PDB entry 7MEI | electron microscopy, 3.54 A resolution | chains O and a of the 30 polymer chains in the assembly

Chain O:
Molecule: 74-nt DNA strand
Sequence (74 nucleotides; numbered -65 to 9; 1 number in that range is skipped by the numbering (no residue carries it; nothing is unmodelled there); the number before each row is that of its first residue; numbers below 1 keep their minus sign (DC-65 is residue -65)):
   -65 CTACCGATAA GCACTCGGAT AGTAGAGTTT TTTTTTGGTT TTTTTGCACT ATATTTGTGG
    -5 GGAAG
     1 GCACTAGTG

Chain a:
Molecule: DNA-directed RNA polymerase subunit
Source organism: Saccharomyces cerevisiae
Notes: EC 2.7.7.6
UniProtKB: A0A6A5Q1P2 (A0A6A5Q1P2_YEASX); residues 1-1733 here = UniProt positions 1-1733
Sequence (1733 residues; numbered 1 to 1733; the number before each row is that of its first residue):
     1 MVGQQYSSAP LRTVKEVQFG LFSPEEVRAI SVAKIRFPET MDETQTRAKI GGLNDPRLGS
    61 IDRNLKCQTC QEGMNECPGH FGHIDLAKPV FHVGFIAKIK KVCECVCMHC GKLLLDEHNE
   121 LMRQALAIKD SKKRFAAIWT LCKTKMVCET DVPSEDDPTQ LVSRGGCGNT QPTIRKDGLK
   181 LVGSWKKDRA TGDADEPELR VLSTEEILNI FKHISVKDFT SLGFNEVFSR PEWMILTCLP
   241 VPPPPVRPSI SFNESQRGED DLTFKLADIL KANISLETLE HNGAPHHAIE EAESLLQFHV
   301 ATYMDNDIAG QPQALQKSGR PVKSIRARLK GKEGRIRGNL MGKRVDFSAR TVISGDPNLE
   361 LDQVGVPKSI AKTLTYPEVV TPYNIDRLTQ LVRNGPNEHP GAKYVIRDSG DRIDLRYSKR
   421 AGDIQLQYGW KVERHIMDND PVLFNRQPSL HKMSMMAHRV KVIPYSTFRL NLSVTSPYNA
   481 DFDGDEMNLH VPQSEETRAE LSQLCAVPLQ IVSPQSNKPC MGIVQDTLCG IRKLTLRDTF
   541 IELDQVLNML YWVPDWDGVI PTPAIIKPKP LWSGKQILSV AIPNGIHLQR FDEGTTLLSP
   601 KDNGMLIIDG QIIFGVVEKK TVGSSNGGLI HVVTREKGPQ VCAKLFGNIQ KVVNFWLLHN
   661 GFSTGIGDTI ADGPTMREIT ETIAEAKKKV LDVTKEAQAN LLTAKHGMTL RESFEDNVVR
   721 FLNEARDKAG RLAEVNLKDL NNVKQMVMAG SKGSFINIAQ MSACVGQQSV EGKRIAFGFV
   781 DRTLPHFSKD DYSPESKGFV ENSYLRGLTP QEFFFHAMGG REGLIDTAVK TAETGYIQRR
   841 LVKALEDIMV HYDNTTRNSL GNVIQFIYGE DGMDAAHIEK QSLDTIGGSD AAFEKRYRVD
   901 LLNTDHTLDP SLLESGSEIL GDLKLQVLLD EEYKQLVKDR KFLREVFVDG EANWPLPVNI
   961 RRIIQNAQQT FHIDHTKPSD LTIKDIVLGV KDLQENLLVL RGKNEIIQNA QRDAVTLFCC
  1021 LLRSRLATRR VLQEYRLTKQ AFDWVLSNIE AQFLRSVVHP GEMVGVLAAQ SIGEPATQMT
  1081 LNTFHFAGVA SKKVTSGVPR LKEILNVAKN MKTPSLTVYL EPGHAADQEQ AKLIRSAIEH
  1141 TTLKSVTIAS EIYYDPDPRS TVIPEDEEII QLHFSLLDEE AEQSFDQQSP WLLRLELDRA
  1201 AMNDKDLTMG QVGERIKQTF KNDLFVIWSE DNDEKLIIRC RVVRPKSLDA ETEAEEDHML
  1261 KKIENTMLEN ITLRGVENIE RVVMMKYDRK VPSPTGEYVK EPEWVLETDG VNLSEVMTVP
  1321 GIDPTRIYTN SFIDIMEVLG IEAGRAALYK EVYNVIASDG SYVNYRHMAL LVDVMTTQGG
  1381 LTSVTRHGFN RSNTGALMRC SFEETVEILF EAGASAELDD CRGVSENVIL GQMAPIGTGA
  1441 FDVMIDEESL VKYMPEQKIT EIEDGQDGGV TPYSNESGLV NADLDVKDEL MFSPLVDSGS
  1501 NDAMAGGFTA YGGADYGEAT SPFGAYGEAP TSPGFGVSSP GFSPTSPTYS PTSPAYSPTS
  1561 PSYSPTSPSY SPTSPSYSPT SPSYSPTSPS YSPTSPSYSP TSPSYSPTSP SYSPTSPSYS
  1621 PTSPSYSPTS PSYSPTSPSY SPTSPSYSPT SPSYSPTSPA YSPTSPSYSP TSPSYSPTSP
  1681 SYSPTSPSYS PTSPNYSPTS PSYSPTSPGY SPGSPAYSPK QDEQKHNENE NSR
Not modelled in the structure: 1, 1082-1092, 1176-1184, 1246-1253, 1455-1733
Metal / ion sites: Zn2+ site 1: Cys67, Cys70, His80; Zn2+ site 2: Cys110, Cys148, Cys167; Mg2+ site 1: Asp481, Asp483, Asp485 (shared with 1 residue of chain r); Mg2+ site 2: Asn1393, Thr1394
Reported in the primary citation:
  - binding site for the 15-nt RNA strand: Lys619, Lys620

Chain O / chain a interface:
Residue-residue contacts - 13 pairs, chain O then chain a:
  DC-50(O) - Glu1403(a)  phosphate contact
  DG-49(O) - Arg337(a)  salt bridge to the phosphate
  DG-49(O) - Glu1403(a)  phosphate contact
  DG-48(O) - Ala832(a)  sugar contact
  DG-48(O) - Gly835(a)  sugar contact
  DA-47(O) - Lys332(a)  phosphate contact
  DT-46(O) - Gln447(a)  sugar contact
  DA-45(O) - Arg344(a)  salt bridge to the phosphate
  DA-45(O) - Arg350(a)  hydrogen bond to the phosphate
  DG-44(O) - Arg350(a)  salt bridge to the phosphate
  DT-38(O) - Phe252(a)  base contact
  DT-37(O) - Lys317(a)  sugar contact
  DT-37(O) - Ser318(a)  phosphate contact
Also at the interface, not in a pair above, chain O (11 interface residues in all): DC-52, DT-51
Also at the interface, not in a pair above, chain a (19 interface residues in all): Arg326, Lys330, Pro448, Glu486, Thr831, Tyr836, Arg839, Arg1386

Summary:
11 residues of chain O and 19 residues of chain a are in contact, with 1 hydrogen bond and 3 salt bridges.
Polar pairs include DA-45(O)-Arg350(a), DG-49(O)-Arg337(a) and DA-45(O)-Arg344(a). The Zn2+ site 1 is built by
Cys67(a), Cys70(a) and His80(a). The paper reports a binding site for the 15-nt RNA strand at Lys619(a) and
Lys620(a).
Chain O is a 74-nt DNA strand and chain a is DNA-directed RNA polymerase subunit (Saccharomyces cerevisiae);
the structure, Composite structure of EC+EC, was determined by electron microscopy, deposited together with
7MK9, 7MKA, 7ML0, 7ML1, 7ML2, 7ML3 and 7ML4.
